PDB entry 7B1H | X-ray diffraction, 2.40 A resolution | chains B and D of the 4 polymer chains in the assembly

# Chain B
Protein: Mitotic spindle assembly checkpoint protein MAD1
Organism: Homo sapiens
Reference sequence: Q9Y6D9 (MD1L1_HUMAN); residue numbers follow UniProt; this construct covers 597-718
Chain sequence (122 residues; row label = number of the first residue in the row):
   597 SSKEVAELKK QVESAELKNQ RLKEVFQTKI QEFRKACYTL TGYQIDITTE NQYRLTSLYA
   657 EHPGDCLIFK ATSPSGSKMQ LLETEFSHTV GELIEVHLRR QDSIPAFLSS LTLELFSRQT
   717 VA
Swiss-Prot annotation at these positions:
  - modified residue: Ser-598 (Phosphoserine), Ser-610 (Phosphoserine), Tyr-634 (Phosphotyrosine), Thr-716 (Phosphothreonine)
  - natural variant: Glu-628 to Ala-718 (deletion: In MVA7)
  - mutagenesis: Ser-597 to Ala-718 (Defective dimerization. Reduces binding to the closed and open conformations of MAD2L1. Impairs mitotic checkpoint signaling abolishing mitotic arrest, and shortens the duration of mitosis), Ser-598 (S598A/E: Does not impact the duration of mitosis), Ser-610 (S610A/E: Impairs mitotic checkpoint signaling and shortens the duration of mitosis), Tyr-634 (Y634E: Reduces binding to closed and open conformations of MAD2L1. Impairs mitotic checkpoint signaling abolishing mitotic arrest, and shortens the duration of mitosis ...), Thr-716 (T716A/E: Reduces binding to closed and open conformations of MAD2L1. Impairs mitotic checkpoint signaling and shortens the duration of mitosis)
From the paper describing this entry:
  - mutagenesis - L618A, F629A: decreased expression

# Chain D
Protein: Mitotic checkpoint serine/threonine-protein kinase BUB1
Notes: EC 2.7.11.1
Reference sequence: O43683 (BUB1_HUMAN); residue numbers follow UniProt; this construct covers 455-479
Chain sequence (26 residues; numbered 455 to 480; the number before each row is that of its first residue):
   455 KVQPSPTVHT KEALGFIMNM FQAPTS
Not modelled in the structure: 455-459, 480
Sequence notes: expression tag (480)
Modified residues: Ser-459 (phosphoserine; SEP); Thr-461 (phosphothreonine; TPO)
Swiss-Prot annotation at these positions:
  - region: Pro-458 to Gln-476 (Essential for loading of BUBR1, MAD1L1 and MAD2L1 to kinetochores)

# How chain B and chain D interact
Pairs across the interface - 15 pairs, chain B then chain D:
  Ser-610(B) / His-463(D)  hydrogen bond
  Leu-613(B) / Thr-461(D)
  Leu-613(B) / His-463(D)
  Arg-617(B) / Thr-461(D)
  Arg-617(B) / His-463(D)
  Arg-617(B) / Thr-464(D)
  Leu-618(B) / Ala-467(D)  hydrophobic
  Leu-618(B) / Ile-471(D)
  Val-621(B) / Leu-468(D)  hydrophobic
  Val-621(B) / Ile-471(D)  hydrophobic
  Phe-622(B) / Ile-471(D)
  Lys-625(B) / Ile-471(D)
  Lys-625(B) / Met-472(D)
  Lys-625(B) / Phe-475(D)
  Phe-629(B) / Phe-475(D)  hydrophobic
Other interface residues (no listed pair), chain B (10 interface residues in all): Lys-614, Ile-626
Other interface residues (no listed pair), chain D (9 interface residues in all): Glu-466
The authors on this interface:
  - specific contacts: Arg-617(B)/Thr-461(D), Phe-629(B)/Phe-475(D)
  - hot spots on chain B (mutagenesis) - L618A: abolished binding to Mitotic checkpoint serine/threonine-protein kinase BUB1 (chain D)
  - hot spots on chain B (mutagenesis) - Q627A/I643A/R650A (Kd 14.5 uM), Q627A/R630A/I643A/R650A (Kd 25 uM), R630A (Kd 10 uM): decreased binding to Mitotic checkpoint serine/threonine-protein kinase BUB1 (chain D)
  - hot spots on chain B (mutagenesis) - I643A: unchanged binding to Mitotic checkpoint serine/threonine-protein kinase BUB1 (chain D)

# Summary
Chain B and chain D form an interface of 10 and 9 residues respectively; the contacts include 1 hydrogen bond.
The hydrogen-bonded pair is Ser-610(B)/His-463(D). The authors report contacts between Arg-617(B) and
Thr-461(D) and Phe-629(B) and Phe-475(D). The paper reports that Q627A/I643A/R650A, Q627A/R630A/I643A/R650A
and R630A of chain B reduce binding to Mitotic checkpoint serine/threonine-protein kinase BUB1 (chain D);
L618A and F629A of chain B reduce expression.
Here chain B is Mitotic spindle assembly checkpoint protein MAD1 (Homo sapiens) and chain D is Mitotic
checkpoint serine/threonine-protein kinase BUB1. Entry 7B1H (Monoclinic P21 Structure of Human Mad1 C-terminal
Domain in Complex with Phosphorylated Bub1 CD1 Domain) was determined by X-ray diffraction (same publication
as 7B1F and 7B1J).
